PDB entry 8IHT | electron microscopy, 3.72 A resolution | chains C and I of the 16 polymer chains in the assembly

[Chain C]
Protein: Histone H2A
From: Xenopus laevis
Reference sequence: Q6AZJ8 (Q6AZJ8_XENLA); residues 1-129 here correspond to UniProt positions 2-130 (UniProt number = residue number + 1)
Chain sequence (129 residues; row label = number of the first residue in the row):
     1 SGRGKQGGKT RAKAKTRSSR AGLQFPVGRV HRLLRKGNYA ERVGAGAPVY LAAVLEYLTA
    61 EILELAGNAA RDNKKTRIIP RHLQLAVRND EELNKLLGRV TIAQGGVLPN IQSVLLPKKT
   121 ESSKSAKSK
Unresolved in the structure: 1-11, 119-129

[Chain I]
Molecule: 164-nt DNA strand
From: Xenopus laevis
Sequence (164 nucleotides; each row starts with the number of its first residue; numbers below 1 keep their minus sign (DT-91 is residue -91)):
   -91 TCGCCCTTAC TGGCCGCCCT GGAGAATCCC GGTGCCGAGG CCGCTCAATT GGTCGTAGAC
   -31 AGCTCTAGCA CCGCTTAAAC GCACGTACGC GCTGTCCCCC GCGTTTTAAC CGCCAAGGGG
    29 ATTACTCCCT AGTCTCCAGG CACGTGTCAG ATATATACAT CCTG
Unresolved in the structure: -91 to -86

[Chain C / chain I interface]
Residue-residue contacts - 12 pairs, chain C then chain I:
  Ala12(C) - DT-42(I)  phosphate contact
  Ala12(C) - DG-41(I)  phosphate contact
  Ala14(C) - DT-42(I)  phosphate contact
  Lys15(C) - DT-43(I)  phosphate contact
  Lys15(C) - DT-42(I)  hydrogen bond to the phosphate
  Thr16(C) - DT-43(I)  phosphate contact
  Arg17(C) - DT-43(I)  salt bridge to the phosphate
  Gly28(C) - DT-43(I)  phosphate contact
  Arg29(C) - DA-44(I)  phosphate contact
  Arg32(C) - DA-44(I)  salt bridge to the phosphate
  Arg42(C) - DA-35(I)  sugar contact
  Arg77(C) - DA-54(I)  sugar contact
Also at the interface, not in a pair above, chain C (13 interface residues in all): Lys13, Ser18, Arg20
Also at the interface, not in a pair above, chain I (7 interface residues in all): DA-45

[Summary]
Chain C and chain I form an interface of 13 and 7 residues respectively, with 1 hydrogen bond and 2 salt
bridges. Polar pairs include Lys15(C)-DT-42(I), Arg17(C)-DT-43(I) and Arg32(C)-DA-44(I).
Here chain C is Histone H2A and chain I is a 164-nt DNA strand, both from Xenopus laevis. Entry 8IHT (Rpd3S
bound to the nucleosome) was determined by electron microscopy together with 8IHM and 8IHN from the same
study.
